PDB entry 9LWF | electron microscopy, 3.41 A resolution | chains B and N of the 20 polymer chains in the assembly

# Chain B
Name: GATOR2 complex protein MIOS
Organism: Homo sapiens
UniProt: Q9NXC5 (MIOS_HUMAN); residue numbers follow UniProt; this construct covers 1-875
Chain sequence (875 residues; each row starts with the number of its first residue):
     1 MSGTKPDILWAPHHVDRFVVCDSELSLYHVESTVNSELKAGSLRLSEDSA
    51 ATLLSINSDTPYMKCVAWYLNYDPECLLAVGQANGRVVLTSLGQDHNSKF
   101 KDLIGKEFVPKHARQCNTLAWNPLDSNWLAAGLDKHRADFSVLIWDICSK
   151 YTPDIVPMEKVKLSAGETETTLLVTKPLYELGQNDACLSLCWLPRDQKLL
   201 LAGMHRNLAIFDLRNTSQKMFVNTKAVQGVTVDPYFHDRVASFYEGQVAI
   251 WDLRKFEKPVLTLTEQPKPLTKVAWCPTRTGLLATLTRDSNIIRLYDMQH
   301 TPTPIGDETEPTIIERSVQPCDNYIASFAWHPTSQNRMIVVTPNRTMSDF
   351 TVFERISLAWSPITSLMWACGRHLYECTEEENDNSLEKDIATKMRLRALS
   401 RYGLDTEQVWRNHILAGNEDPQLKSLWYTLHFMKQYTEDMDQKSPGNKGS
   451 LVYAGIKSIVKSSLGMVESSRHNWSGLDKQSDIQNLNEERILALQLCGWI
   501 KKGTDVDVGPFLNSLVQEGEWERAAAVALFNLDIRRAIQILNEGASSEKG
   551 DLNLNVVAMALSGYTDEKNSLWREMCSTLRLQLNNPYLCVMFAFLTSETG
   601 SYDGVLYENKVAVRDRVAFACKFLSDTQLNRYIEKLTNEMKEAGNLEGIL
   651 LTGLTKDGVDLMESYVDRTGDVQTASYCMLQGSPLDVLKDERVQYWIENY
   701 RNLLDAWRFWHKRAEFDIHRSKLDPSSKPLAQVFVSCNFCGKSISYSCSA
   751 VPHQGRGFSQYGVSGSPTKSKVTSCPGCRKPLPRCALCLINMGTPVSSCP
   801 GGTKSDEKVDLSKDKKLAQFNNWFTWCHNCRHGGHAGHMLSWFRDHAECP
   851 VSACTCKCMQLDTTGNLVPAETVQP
Not modelled in the structure: 1-4, 40-41, 149-171, 299-310, 379-387, 440-450, 463-470, 476-482, 549-551, 741-778, 797-817, 864-875
Swiss-Prot annotation at these positions:
  - zinc finger: V735 to P781 (C4-type), L782 to T863 (RING-type)
  - binding site (Zn(2+)): C737, C740, C775, C778, C788, C827, C830, H832, H835, H838, C849, C854, C858
  - modified residue (Phosphoserine): S759, S766
  - mutagenesis: A560 (A560E: Impaired assembly of the GATOR2 complex), C785 to C788 (Impaired amino-acid-mediated mTORC1 activation)
Metal / ion sites: Zn2+ site 1: C785, C788, H835, H838; Zn2+ site 2: C827, C856, C858; Zn2+ site 3: H832, C849

# Chain N
Name: GATOR2 complex protein WDR59
Organism: Homo sapiens
UniProt: Q6PJI9 (WDR59_HUMAN); residues 1-974 here = UniProt positions 1-974
Chain sequence (974 residues; numbered 1 to 974; the number before each row is that of its first residue):
     1 MAARWSSENVVVEFRDSQATAMSVDCLGQHAVLSGRRFLYIVNLDAPFEG
    51 HRKISRQSKWDIGAVQWNPHDSFAHYFAASSNQRVDLYKWKDGSGEVGTT
   101 LQGHTRVISDLDWAVFEPDLLVTSSVDTYIYIWDIKDTRKPTVALSAVAG
   151 ASQVKWNKKNANCLATSHDGDVRIWDKRKPSTAVEYLAAHLSKIHGLDWH
   201 PDSEHILATSSQDNSVKFWDYRQPRKYLNILPCQVPVWKARYTPFSNGLV
   251 TVMVPQLRRENSLLLWNVFDLNTPVHTFVGHDDVVLEFQWRKQKEGSKDY
   301 QLVTWSRDQTLRMWRVDSQMQRLCANDILDGVDEFIESISLLPEPEKTLH
   351 TEDTDHQHTASHGEEEALKEDPPRNLLEERKSDQLGLPQTLQQEFSLINV
   401 QIRNVNVEMDAADRSCTVSVHCSNHRVKMLVKFPAQYPNNAAPSFQFINP
   451 TTITSTMKAKLLKILKDTALQKVKRGQSCLEPCLRQLVSCLESFVNQEDS
   501 ASSNPFALPNSVTPPLPTFARVTTAYGSYQDANIPFPRTSGARFCGAGYL
   551 VYFTRPMTMHRAVSPTEPTPRSLSALSAYHTGLIAPMKIRTEAPGNLRLY
   601 SGSPTRSEKEQVSISSFYYKERKSRRWKSKREGSDSGNRQIKAAGKVIIQ
   651 DIACLLPVHKSLGELYILNVNDIQETCQKNAASALLVGRKDLVQVWSLAT
   701 VATDLCLGPKSDPDLETPWARHPFGRQLLESLLAHYCRLRDVQTLAMLCS
   751 VFEAQSRPQGLPNPFGPFPNRSSNLVVSHSRYPSFTSSGSCSSMSDPGLN
   801 TGGWNIAGREAEHLSSPWGESSPEELRFGSLTYSDPRERERDQHDKNKRL
   851 LDPANTQQFDDFKKCYGEILYRWGLREKRAEVLKFVSCPPDPHKGIEFGV
   901 YCSHCRSEVRGTQCAICKGFTFQCAICHVAVRGSSNFCLTCGHGGHTSHM
   951 MEWFRTQEVCPTGCGCHCLLESTF
Not modelled in the structure: 1-532, 556-644, 754-837, 890-894
Swiss-Prot annotation at these positions:
  - zinc finger: Y901 to F920 (C4-type), T921 to T973 (RING-type)
  - binding site (Zn(2+)): C902, C905, C914, C917, C927, C938, H943, H946, H949, C960, C964, C966, C968
  - modified residue (Phosphoserine): S564, S821, S822, S830
  - mutagenesis: L698 (L698E: Abolished interaction with WDR24 and assembly of the GATOR2 complex; when associated with 728-E--E-732), L728 to L732 (Abolished interaction with WDR24 and assembly of the GATOR2 complex; when associated with E-698), C924 to C927 (Impaired amino-acid-mediated mTORC1 activation)
Metal / ion sites: Zn2+ site 1: C902, C905, C914, C917; Zn2+ site 2: C924, C927, H946, H949; Zn2+ site 3: C938, C941, C966, C968; Zn2+ site 4: C941, H943, C960, C964

# Interface between chain B and chain N
Pairs across the interface (66):
  W710(B) - I926(N)
  W710(B) - C927(N)
  H711(B) - E952(N)
  R713(B) - A925(N)
  R713(B) - I926(N)  hydrogen bond (side chain-backbone)
  A714(B) - W953(N)  hydrophobic
  A714(B) - P961(N)
  S721(B) - G963(N)
  P729(B) - T962(N)
  L730(B) - H943(N)  hydrogen bond (backbone-side chain)
  A731(B) - C941(N)
  Q732(B) - V900(N)
  Q732(B) - Y901(N)  hydrogen bond (backbone-backbone)
  Q732(B) - G942(N)  hydrogen bond (backbone-backbone)
  V733(B) - G899(N)
  V733(B) - G942(N)
  F734(B) - F898(N)
  F734(B) - G899(N)  hydrogen bond (backbone-backbone)
  V735(B) - E897(N)
  S736(B) - E897(N)  hydrogen bond (backbone-backbone)
  C737(B) - I896(N)  hydrophobic
  N738(B) - G895(N)
  F739(B) - G895(N)
  L782(B) - G895(N)
  L782(B) - I896(N)
  L787(B) - R876(N)  hydrogen bond (backbone-side chain)
  C788(B) - Y871(N)
  L789(B) - R879(N)
  G793(B) - F974(N)
  P795(B) - F974(N)
  A818(B) - R955(N)
  Q819(B) - L969(N)
  Q819(B) - T973(N)
  F820(B) - M950(N)  hydrophobic
  F820(B) - M951(N)  hydrophobic
  N822(B) - T973(N)
  W823(B) - N936(N)
  W823(B) - F937(N)
  W823(B) - C938(N)
  W823(B) - F954(N)  hydrophobic
  W823(B) - L969(N)
  W823(B) - T973(N)
  T825(B) - S934(N)
  T825(B) - S935(N)
  W826(B) - E897(N)
  W826(B) - F898(N)
  W826(B) - G933(N)
  W826(B) - S934(N)
  W826(B) - S935(N)  hydrogen bond (backbone-backbone)
  C827(B) - G933(N)
  H828(B) - T912(N)
  H828(B) - F922(N)
  H828(B) - R932(N)
  H828(B) - G933(N)  hydrogen bond (backbone-backbone)
  W842(B) - E877(N)
  W842(B) - E881(N)
  H846(B) - E881(N)  salt bridge
  C849(B) - K884(N)  hydrogen bond (backbone-side chain)
  P850(B) - K884(N)
  V851(B) - K884(N)  hydrogen bond (backbone-side chain)
  S852(B) - L883(N)
  S852(B) - K884(N)
  C858(B) - G933(N)
  C858(B) - S934(N)
  L861(B) - R932(N)
  L861(B) - G933(N)
Also at the interface, not in a pair above, chain B (48 interface residues in all): D717, I718, N829, L840, E848, A853, C854, M859, D862
Also at the interface, not in a pair above, chain N (50 interface residues in all): A880, P889, V931, H946, T947, V959, C960, C968, S972

# In short
48 residues of chain B and 50 residues of chain N are in contact, with 11 hydrogen bonds and 1 salt bridge.
Among the polar pairs are H846(B)-E881(N), R713(B)-I926(N) and L730(B)-H943(N).
Here chain B is GATOR2 complex protein MIOS and chain N is GATOR2 complex protein WDR59, both from Homo
sapiens. Entry 9LWF (Cryo-EM structure of dual sensor bound GATOR2 complex) was determined by electron
microscopy together with 9LVJ and 9LVK from the same study.
